PDB entry 3ZLA | X-ray diffraction, 3.20 A resolution | chains F and J of the 5 polymer chains in the assembly

[Chain F]
Protein: Nucleoprotein
From: Bunyamwera virus
UniProtKB: P16495 (NCAP_BUNYW); numbering as in UniProt (aligned over 1-233)
Chain sequence (235 residues; numbered -1 to 233; the number before each row is that of its first residue; numbers below 1 keep their minus sign (Gly-1 is residue -1)):
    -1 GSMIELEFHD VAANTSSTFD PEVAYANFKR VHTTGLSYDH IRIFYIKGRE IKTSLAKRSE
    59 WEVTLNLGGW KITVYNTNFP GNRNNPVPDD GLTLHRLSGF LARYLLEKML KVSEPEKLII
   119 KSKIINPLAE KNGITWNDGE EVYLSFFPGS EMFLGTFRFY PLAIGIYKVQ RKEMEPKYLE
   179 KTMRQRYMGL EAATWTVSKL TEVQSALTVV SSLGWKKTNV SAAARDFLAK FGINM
Unresolved in the structure: 11-15, 233
Differences from the reference sequence: expression tag (-1 to 0)
What the authors report for this chain:
  - binding site for the 44-nt RNA strand: His93, Arg94, Tyr176, Lys179
  - mutagenesis - R94A, M150T (5-fold), K179A: decreased binding to RNA
  - mutagenesis - R94A, K179A: decreased binding to the 44-nt RNA strand (chain J)

[Chain J]
Molecule: 44-nt RNA strand
From: Escherichia coli
Sequence (44 nucleotides; each row starts with the number of its first residue):
     1 UUUUUUUUUU UUUUUUUUUU UUUUUUUUUU UUUUUUUUUU UUUU

[How chain F and chain J interact]
Pairs across the interface (36):
  Thr16(F) - U21(J)  sugar contact
  Thr16(F) - U22(J)  hydrogen bond to the phosphate
  Phe17(F) - U23(J)  base contact
  Ile44(F) - U30(J)  base contact
  Arg47(F) - U29(J)  sugar contact
  Arg47(F) - U30(J)  salt bridge to the phosphate
  Lys50(F) - U26(J)  salt bridge to the phosphate
  Lys50(F) - U27(J)  salt bridge to the phosphate
  Thr75(F) - U24(J)  hydrogen bond to the phosphate
  Thr75(F) - U25(J)  phosphate contact
  Arg81(F) - U25(J)  hydrogen bond to the sugar
  Asn82(F) - U24(J)  base contact
  Asn82(F) - U25(J)  base contact
  Val85(F) - U24(J)  sugar contact
  Thr91(F) - U25(J)  phosphate contact
  His93(F) - U25(J)  phosphate contact
  Arg94(F) - U23(J)  hydrogen bond to the phosphate
  Ile123(F) - U30(J)  base contact
  Pro125(F) - U29(J)  sugar contact
  Pro125(F) - U30(J)  sugar contact
  Leu126(F) - U29(J)  base contact
  Glu128(F) - U30(J)  sugar contact
  Lys166(F) - U28(J)  hydrogen bond to the base
  Met172(F) - U27(J)  base contact
  Lys175(F) - U26(J)  base contact
  Tyr176(F) - U26(J)  base contact
  Tyr176(F) - U27(J)  stacking on the base
  Lys179(F) - U23(J)  hydrogen bond to the sugar
  Lys179(F) - U24(J)  salt bridge to the phosphate
  Arg182(F) - U21(J)  base contact
  Arg182(F) - U23(J)  hydrogen bond to the base
  Gln183(F) - U23(J)  base contact
  Arg184(F) - U23(J)  hydrogen bond to the base
  Glu189(F) - U21(J)  hydrogen bond to the base
  Ala190(F) - U21(J)  hydrogen bond to the base
  Asn217(F) - U31(J)  hydrogen bond to the phosphate
Also at the interface, not in a pair above, chain F (32 interface residues in all): Ala10, Tyr43, Gly46, Asn76, Lys129
Also at the interface, not in a pair above, chain J (12 interface residues in all): U20

[Overview]
The interface between chain F and chain J involves 32 residues on one side and 12 on the other, with 11
hydrogen bonds, 4 salt bridges and 1 aromatic stacking contact. Among the polar pairs are Lys166(F)-U28(J),
Arg182(F)-U23(J) and Arg184(F)-U23(J). The paper reports a binding site for the 44-nt RNA strand at His93(F),
Arg94(F) and Tyr176(F) among others; R94A, M150T and K179A of chain F reduce binding to RNA.
Here chain F is Nucleoprotein (Bunyamwera virus) and chain J is a 44-nt RNA strand (Escherichia coli). Entry
3ZLA (Crystal structure of the nucleocapsid protein from Bunyamwera virus bound to RNA) was determined by
X-ray diffraction together with 3ZL9 from the same study.
